Entry 7YO4 (electron microscopy, 3.90 A resolution); this record covers chains E and G of the 8 polymer chains in the assembly.

== Chain E (and G) ==
Name: Calcium-activated potassium channel subunit alpha-1
Organism: Homo sapiens
Notes: chain G of this document is another copy of the same molecule, construct and numbering; everything in this record applies to it too
UniProtKB: A0A1W2PRB0 (A0A1W2PRB0_HUMAN); aligned to UniProt positions 66-1121 over residues 1-1056 (the alignment contains insertions or deletions, so no single offset holds)
Amino-acid sequence (1056 residues; each row starts with the number of its first residue):
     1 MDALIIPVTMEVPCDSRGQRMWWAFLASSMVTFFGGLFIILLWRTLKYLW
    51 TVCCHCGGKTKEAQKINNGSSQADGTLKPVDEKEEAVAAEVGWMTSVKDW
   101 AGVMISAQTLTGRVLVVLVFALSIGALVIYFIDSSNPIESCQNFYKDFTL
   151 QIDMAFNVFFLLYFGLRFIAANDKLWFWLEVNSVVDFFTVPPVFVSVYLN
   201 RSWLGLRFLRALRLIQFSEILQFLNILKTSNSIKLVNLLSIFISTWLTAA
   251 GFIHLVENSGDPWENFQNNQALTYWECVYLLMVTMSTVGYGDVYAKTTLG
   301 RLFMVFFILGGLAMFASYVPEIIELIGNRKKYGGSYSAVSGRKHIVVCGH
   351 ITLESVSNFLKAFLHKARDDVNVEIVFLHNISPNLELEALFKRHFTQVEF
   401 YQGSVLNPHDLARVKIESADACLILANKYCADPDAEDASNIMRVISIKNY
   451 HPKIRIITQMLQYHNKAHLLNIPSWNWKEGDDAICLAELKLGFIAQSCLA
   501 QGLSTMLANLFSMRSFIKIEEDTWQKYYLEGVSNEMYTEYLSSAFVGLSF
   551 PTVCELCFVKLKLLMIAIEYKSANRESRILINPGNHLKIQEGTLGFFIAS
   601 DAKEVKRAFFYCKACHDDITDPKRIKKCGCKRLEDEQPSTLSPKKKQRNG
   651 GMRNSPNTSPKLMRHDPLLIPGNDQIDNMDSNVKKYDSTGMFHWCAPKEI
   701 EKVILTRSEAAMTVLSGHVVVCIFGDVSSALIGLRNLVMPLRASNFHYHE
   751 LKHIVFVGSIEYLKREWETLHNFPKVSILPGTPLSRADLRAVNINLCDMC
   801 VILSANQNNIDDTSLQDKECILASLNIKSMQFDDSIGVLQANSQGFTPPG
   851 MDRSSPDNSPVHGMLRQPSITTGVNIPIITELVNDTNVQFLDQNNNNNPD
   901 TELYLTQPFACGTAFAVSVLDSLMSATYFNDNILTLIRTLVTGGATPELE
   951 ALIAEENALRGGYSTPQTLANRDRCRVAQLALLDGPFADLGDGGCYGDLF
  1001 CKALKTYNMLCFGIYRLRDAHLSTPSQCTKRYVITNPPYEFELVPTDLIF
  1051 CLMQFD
Disordered / not traced: 1-19, 35-93, 633-680, 835-870
Sequence notes: engineered mutation A362 (Asp427 in A0A1W2PRB0), A367 (Asp432 in A0A1W2PRB0), N894 (Asp963 in A0A1W2PRB0), N895 (Asp964 in A0A1W2PRB0), N896 (Asp965 in A0A1W2PRB0), N897 (Asp966 in A0A1W2PRB0), N898 (Asp967 in A0A1W2PRB0)

== How chain E and chain G interact ==
Contacting residue pairs (63):
  K228(E) with F395(G)
  S230(E) with K392(G); F395(G)
  N231(E) with K392(G)
  I233(E) with F395(G), hydrophobic
  L280(E) with Y290(G)
  T284(E) with V288(G); Y290(G), hydrogen bond
  T287(E) with S286(G); T287(G); V288(G)
  V288(E) with V288(G)
  G289(E) with V288(G), hydrogen bond (backbone-backbone); G289(G); Y290(G)
  Y290(E) with Y290(G)
  G291(E) with Y290(G), hydrogen bond (backbone-backbone)
  Y294(E) with D292(G)
  R301(E) with E276(G), salt bridge; Y279(G); D292(G), salt bridge; V293(G)
  M304(E) with Y290(G)
  V305(E) with W246(G), hydrophobic; Y279(G), hydrophobic; M282(G), hydrophobic
  I308(E) with M282(G), hydrophobic; S286(G); V288(G), hydrophobic
  L309(E) with M282(G), hydrophobic
  N380(E) with D812(G)
  L406(E) with S814(G)
  P408(E) with P899(G), hydrophobic
  A435(E) with K818(G)
  A438(E) with K818(G); L822(G), hydrophobic
  S439(E) with L815(G); K818(G)
  I441(E) with L822(G), hydrophobic
  M442(E) with K818(G); I821(G), hydrophobic; N887(G); F890(G), hydrophobic
  I445(E) with I821(G), hydrophobic; L825(G), hydrophobic; F890(G), hydrophobic
  S446(E) with F890(G)
  K448(E) with Q893(G)
  N449(E) with Q889(G), hydrogen bond (side chain-backbone); F890(G)
  Y450(E) with P899(G), hydrophobic
  P452(E) with N896(G)
  H468(E) with L784(G)
  N471(E) with R786(G); N826(G); S829(G), hydrogen bond
  I472(E) with Q893(G)
  P473(E) with Q893(G); N894(G)
  S474(E) with Q893(G), hydrogen bond
  E955(E) with R786(G), salt bridge; A787(G); R790(G), salt bridge
Also at the interface, not in a pair above, chain E (44 interface residues in all): Q222, T229, V293, A295, E321, S404, R443
Also at the interface, not in a pair above, chain G (35 interface residues in all): F242, G327

== In short ==
Chain E and chain G form an interface of 44 and 35 residues respectively, with 6 hydrogen bonds and 4 salt
bridges. Polar pairs include R301(E)-E276(G), R301(E)-D292(G) and E955(E)-R786(G).
Both chains are Calcium-activated potassium channel subunit alpha-1 (Homo sapiens). Entry 7YO4 (Cryo-EM
structure of RCK1-RCK2 mutated human Slo1-LRRC26 complex) was determined by electron microscopy.
